5LPF - chain A; structure by X-ray diffraction, 2.70 A resolution.

Chain A:
Protein: Kallikrein-10
From: Homo sapiens
Notes: EC 3.4.21.-
Reference sequence: O43240 (KLK10_HUMAN); the construct lacks a stretch of the UniProt sequence and is renumbered around it, so the offset changes along the chain: 13-36 = UniProt 43-66; 38-67 = UniProt 67-96; 72-94 = UniProt 99-121; 98-125 = UniProt 133-160; 4 more segments
Amino-acid sequence (234 residues; each row starts with the number of its first residue; note: 12 numbers in that range are skipped by the numbering (no residue carries them; nothing is unmodelled there); a row labelled like 94A-94K holds insertion residues (94A, then the next letters in order)):
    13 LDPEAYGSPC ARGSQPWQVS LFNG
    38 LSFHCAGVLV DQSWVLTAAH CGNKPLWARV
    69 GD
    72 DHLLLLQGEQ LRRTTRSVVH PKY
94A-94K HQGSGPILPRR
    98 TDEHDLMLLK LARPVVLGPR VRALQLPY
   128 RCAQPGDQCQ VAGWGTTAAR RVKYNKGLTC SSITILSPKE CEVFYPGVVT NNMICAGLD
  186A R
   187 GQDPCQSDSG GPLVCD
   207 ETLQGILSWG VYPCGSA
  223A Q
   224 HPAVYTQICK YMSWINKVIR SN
Disordered / not traced: 13-20, 72-77, 94A-94K, 146-151
Disulfides: Cys22-Cys157, Cys42-Cys58, Cys129-Cys232, Cys136-Cys201, Cys168-Cys182, Cys191-Cys220
Reported in the primary citation:
  - catalytic residues: His57, Asp102, Ser195
  - contacts within the chain: Trp141-Asp194 (hydrogen bond)
  - conformationally variable residues (order/disorder transition): Ala146 to Tyr151
  - specificity-determining residues: Asp99, Asp189, Pro190, Tyr218, Ala226 (proposed by the authors, not directly observed)

Overview:
From the paper: catalytic residues His57, Asp102 and Ser195; specificity determinants Asp99, Asp189 and Pro190
among others.
Chain A is Kallikrein-10 (Homo sapiens); the structure, Kallikrein-related peptidase 10, was determined by
X-ray diffraction (same publication as 5LPE).
